8APB - chains B1 and J1 of the 42 polymer chains in the assembly; structure by electron microscopy, 3.80 A resolution.

# Chain B1
Molecule: ATP synthase subunit alpha, mitochondrial
From: Trypanosoma brucei brucei
UniProt: Q9GS23 (ATPA_TRYBB); residue numbers follow UniProt; this construct covers 1-584
Amino-acid sequence (584 residues; row label = number of the first residue in the row):
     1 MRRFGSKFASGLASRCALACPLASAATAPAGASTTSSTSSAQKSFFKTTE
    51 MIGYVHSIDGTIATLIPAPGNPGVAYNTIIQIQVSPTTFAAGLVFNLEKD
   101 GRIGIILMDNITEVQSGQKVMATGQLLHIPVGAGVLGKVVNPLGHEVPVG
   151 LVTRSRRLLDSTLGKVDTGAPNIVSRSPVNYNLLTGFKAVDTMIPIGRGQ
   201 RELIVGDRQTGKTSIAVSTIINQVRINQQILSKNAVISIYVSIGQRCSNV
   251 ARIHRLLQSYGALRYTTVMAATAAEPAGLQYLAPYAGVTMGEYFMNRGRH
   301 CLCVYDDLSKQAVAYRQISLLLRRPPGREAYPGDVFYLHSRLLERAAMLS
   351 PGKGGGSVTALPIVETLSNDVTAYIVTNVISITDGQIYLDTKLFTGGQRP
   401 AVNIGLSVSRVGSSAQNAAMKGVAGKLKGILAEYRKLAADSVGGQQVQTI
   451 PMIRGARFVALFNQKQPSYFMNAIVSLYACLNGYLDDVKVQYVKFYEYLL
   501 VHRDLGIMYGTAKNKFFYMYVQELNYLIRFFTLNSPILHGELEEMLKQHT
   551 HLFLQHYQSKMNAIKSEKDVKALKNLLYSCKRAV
Not modelled in the structure: 1-45, 152-160, 439-445
Metal / ion sites: Mg2+: Thr-213 (together with ATP)
Residues lining bound ligands:
  - ATP (adenosine-5'-triphosphate), molecule 1: Asp-207, Arg-208, Gln-209, Thr-210, Gly-211, Lys-212, Thr-213, Ser-214, Gln-245, Glu-365, Phe-394, Arg-399, Pro-400, Gln-464, Lys-465
  - ATP, molecule 2: Ile-380, Ser-381, Val-408, Arg-410
Curated features (UniProtKB/Swiss-Prot):
  - binding site (ATP): Asp-207 to Ser-214, Gln-464
  - site: Leu-159, Asp-160 (Cleavage), Ser-407 (Required for activity)

# Chain J1
Molecule: ATP synthase subunit p18, mitochondrial
From: Trypanosoma brucei brucei
UniProt: P0DPG4 (ATP18_TRYBB); numbering as in UniProt (aligned over 1-188)
Amino-acid sequence (188 residues; row label = number of the first residue in the row):
     1 MMRRVYSPVFCSVAAARFAATSAAKKYDLFGYEVDTNTAPWIEKIKKCKY
    51 YDEAGEVLVNMNVSNCPPDIATYNATLQCIYQSPSKQSTPVDNESKFCAM
   101 MDLLEEMQHRNRLKPNEESWTWVMKECVKSGQFRLGYCIQQVMETECKGC
   151 PADLVKANEANAQKAKTEGKEHPGHLSQQAGLFDVKVE
Not modelled in the structure: 1-22

# Interface between chain B1 and chain J1
Residue-residue contacts - 98 pairs, chain B1 then chain J1:
  Val-174(B1) / Tyr-32(J1)
  Arg-176(B1) / Phe-30(J1)
  Ser-177(B1) / Leu-29(J1)
  Pro-178(B1) / Leu-29(J1)
  Asn-180(B1) / Arg-110(J1)
  Tyr-181(B1) / Asp-102(J1)  hydrogen bond
  Tyr-181(B1) / Arg-110(J1)
  Gln-228(B1) / Lys-86(J1)
  Gln-228(B1) / Asp-92(J1)
  Gln-228(B1) / Asn-93(J1)
  Gln-229(B1) / Lys-86(J1)
  Gln-229(B1) / Asn-93(J1)
  Gln-229(B1) / Ser-95(J1)
  Gln-229(B1) / Cys-98(J1)  hydrogen bond
  Gln-229(B1) / Ala-99(J1)
  Ile-230(B1) / Lys-86(J1)  hydrogen bond (backbone-side chain)
  Ile-230(B1) / Cys-98(J1)
  Ile-230(B1) / Asp-102(J1)
  Leu-231(B1) / Tyr-51(J1)  hydrophobic
  Leu-231(B1) / Ala-99(J1)  hydrophobic
  Ser-232(B1) / Asp-52(J1)  hydrogen bond
  Lys-233(B1) / Gly-55(J1)
  Lys-233(B1) / Val-59(J1)
  Lys-233(B1) / Glu-106(J1)  salt bridge
  Asn-234(B1) / Asp-102(J1)  hydrogen bond
  Asn-234(B1) / Glu-106(J1)  hydrogen bond
  Arg-297(B1) / Val-59(J1)
  Arg-297(B1) / Val-63(J1)
  Pro-351(B1) / Leu-29(J1)
  Pro-351(B1) / Asn-62(J1)
  Gly-352(B1) / Asn-62(J1)
  Gly-352(B1) / Val-63(J1)
  Gly-352(B1) / Asn-65(J1)
  Gly-354(B1) / Asn-62(J1)
  Gly-354(B1) / Val-63(J1)
  Asn-417(B1) / Glu-105(J1)  hydrogen bond
  Tyr-498(B1) / Val-185(J1)  hydrophobic
  Tyr-498(B1) / Lys-186(J1)  hydrogen bond (side chain-backbone)
  Tyr-498(B1) / Val-187(J1)  hydrogen bond (side chain-backbone)
  Arg-503(B1) / Lys-186(J1)
  Ile-507(B1) / His-172(J1)
  Met-508(B1) / Leu-176(J1)
  Met-508(B1) / Ser-177(J1)
  Met-508(B1) / Gln-178(J1)
  Met-508(B1) / Gln-179(J1)  hydrogen bond (backbone-side chain)
  Met-508(B1) / Ala-180(J1)
  Tyr-509(B1) / Gln-179(J1)
  Tyr-509(B1) / Ala-180(J1)
  Lys-515(B1) / Arg-134(J1)  hydrogen bond (backbone-side chain)
  Lys-515(B1) / Tyr-137(J1)
  Phe-516(B1) / Arg-134(J1)
  Phe-516(B1) / Tyr-137(J1)  hydrophobic
  Phe-516(B1) / Cys-138(J1)
  Tyr-518(B1) / His-172(J1)
  Tyr-520(B1) / Arg-134(J1)  hydrogen bond
  Tyr-520(B1) / Glu-171(J1)  hydrogen bond (side chain-backbone)
  Tyr-520(B1) / His-172(J1)  hydrogen bond
  Tyr-520(B1) / Pro-173(J1)
  Tyr-520(B1) / Leu-176(J1)  hydrophobic
  Val-521(B1) / Leu-135(J1)  hydrophobic
  Glu-523(B1) / Ser-95(J1)  hydrogen bond
  Glu-523(B1) / Phe-97(J1)
  Glu-523(B1) / Cys-98(J1)  hydrogen bond
  Glu-523(B1) / Gln-132(J1)
  Glu-523(B1) / Leu-135(J1)
  Leu-524(B1) / Leu-135(J1)  hydrophobic
  Tyr-526(B1) / Cys-98(J1)  hydrophobic
  Tyr-526(B1) / Met-101(J1)  hydrophobic
  Leu-527(B1) / Phe-97(J1)  hydrophobic
  Leu-527(B1) / Met-101(J1)  hydrophobic
  Leu-527(B1) / Cys-138(J1)  hydrophobic
  Leu-527(B1) / Ile-139(J1)  hydrophobic
  Arg-529(B1) / Glu-105(J1)  salt bridge
  Phe-530(B1) / Met-101(J1)  hydrophobic
  Phe-530(B1) / Leu-104(J1)
  Phe-530(B1) / Glu-105(J1)
  Phe-530(B1) / Gln-108(J1)
  Phe-530(B1) / His-109(J1)  hydrogen bond (backbone-side chain)
  Phe-530(B1) / Pro-115(J1)  hydrophobic
  Phe-530(B1) / Trp-120(J1)  hydrophobic
  Phe-531(B1) / Trp-120(J1)  hydrophobic
  Phe-531(B1) / Val-142(J1)  hydrophobic
  Ile-537(B1) / Cys-138(J1)  hydrophobic
  Ile-537(B1) / Gln-141(J1)
  Ile-537(B1) / Val-142(J1)  hydrophobic
  Tyr-557(B1) / Ala-180(J1)  hydrogen bond (side chain-backbone)
  Tyr-557(B1) / Gly-181(J1)
  Met-561(B1) / Leu-182(J1)  hydrophobic
  Ile-564(B1) / Leu-182(J1)  hydrophobic
  Ile-564(B1) / Phe-183(J1)  hydrophobic
  Asp-569(B1) / Phe-183(J1)
  Ala-572(B1) / Phe-183(J1)  hydrophobic
  Leu-573(B1) / Phe-183(J1)
  Leu-576(B1) / Leu-182(J1)
  Leu-576(B1) / Val-187(J1)  hydrophobic
  Ser-579(B1) / Val-187(J1)
  Cys-580(B1) / Val-187(J1)  hydrophobic
  Ala-583(B1) / Glu-188(J1)
Other interface residues (no listed pair), chain B1 (57 interface residues in all): Ile-173, Arg-264, Gly-298, Ser-350, Lys-353, Phe-495, Asp-504, Asn-514, Pro-536, Leu-538, Lys-560
Other interface residues (no listed pair), chain J1 (57 interface residues in all): Leu-58, Ile-80, Gln-87, Val-91, Leu-103, Thr-145, Glu-146

# In short
The chain B1/chain J1 interface involves 57 residues from each chain; the contacts include 18 hydrogen bonds
and 2 salt bridges. Polar pairs include Lys-233(B1)/Glu-106(J1), Arg-529(B1)/Glu-105(J1) and
Tyr-181(B1)/Asp-102(J1). Ligands of chain B1: ATP. UniProt lists 9 ATP-binding residues on chain B1.
Chain B1 is ATP synthase subunit alpha, mitochondrial and chain J1 is ATP synthase subunit p18, mitochondrial,
both from Trypanosoma brucei brucei; the structure, rotational state 1b of the Trypanosoma brucei
mitochondrial ATP synthase dimer, was determined by electron microscopy together with 8AP6, 8AP7, 8AP8, 8AP9,
8APA, 8APC and 7 further entries from the same study.
